Entry 1PMO (X-ray diffraction, 2.30 A resolution); this record covers chains B and C of the 6 polymer chains in the assembly.

== Chain B (and C) ==
Name: Glutamate decarboxylase beta
Source organism: Escherichia coli
Notes: EC 4.1.1.15; fragment: GadB; chain C of this document is another copy of the same molecule, construct and numbering; everything in this record applies to it too
UniProtKB: P69910 (DCEB_ECOLI); residue numbers follow UniProt; this construct covers 1-466
Amino-acid sequence (466 residues; row label = number of the first residue in the row):
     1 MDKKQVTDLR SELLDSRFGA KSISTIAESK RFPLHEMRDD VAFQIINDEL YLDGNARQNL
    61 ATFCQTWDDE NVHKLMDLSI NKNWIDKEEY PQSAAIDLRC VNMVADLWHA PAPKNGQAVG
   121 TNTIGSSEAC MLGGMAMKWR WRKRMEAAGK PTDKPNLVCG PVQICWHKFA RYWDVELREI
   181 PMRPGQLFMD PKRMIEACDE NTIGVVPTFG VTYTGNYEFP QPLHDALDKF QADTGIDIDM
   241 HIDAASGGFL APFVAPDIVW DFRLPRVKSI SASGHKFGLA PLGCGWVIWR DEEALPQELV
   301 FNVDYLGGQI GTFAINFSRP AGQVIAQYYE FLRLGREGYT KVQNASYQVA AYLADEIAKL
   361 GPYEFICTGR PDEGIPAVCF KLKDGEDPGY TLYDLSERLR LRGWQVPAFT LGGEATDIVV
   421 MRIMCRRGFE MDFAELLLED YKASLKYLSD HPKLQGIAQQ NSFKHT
Disordered / not traced: 1-3 (chain C: 1-12)
Swiss-Prot annotation at these positions:
  - binding site (substrate): Thr62, Asn83
  - binding site (pyridoxal 5'-phosphate): Ser126, Ser127, Thr212, His275
  - modified residue: Lys276 (N6-(pyridoxal phosphate)lysine), Lys446 (N6-acetyllysine), Lys453 (N6-acetyllysine), Lys464 (N6-acetyllysine)
  - mutagenesis: Lys276 (K276A: Strongly reduces pyridoxal phosphate binding and increases stability of the polypeptide; K276H: Abolishes pyridoxal phosphate binding)
Ligand contacts: 4'-deoxypyridoxine phosphate (PLR; (5-hydroxy-4,6-dimethylpyridin-3-yl)methyl dihydrogen phosphate): Gly125, Ser126, Ser127, Gln163, Cys165, Thr208, Gly210, Thr212, Asp243, Ala245, Ser273, His275, Lys276, His465, Thr466
From the paper describing this entry:
  - conformationally variable residues (order/disorder transition): Lys3 to Asp15
  - binding site for 4'-deoxypyridoxine phosphate: Gln163

== How chain B and chain C interact ==
Residue-residue contacts - 102 pairs, chain B then chain C:
  Gln5(B) - Asp257(C)
  Val6(B) - Ala255(C)
  Val6(B) - Pro256(C)
  Val6(B) - Asp257(C)  hydrogen bond (backbone-backbone)
  Val6(B) - Ile258(C)  hydrophobic
  Val6(B) - Asp372(C)
  Thr7(B) - Val254(C)
  Thr7(B) - Ala255(C)
  Thr7(B) - Pro371(C)
  Thr7(B) - Asp372(C)
  Asp8(B) - Phe253(C)
  Asp8(B) - Val254(C)  hydrogen bond (backbone-backbone)
  Asp8(B) - Pro256(C)
  Asp8(B) - Thr340(C)
  Asp8(B) - Asn344(C)
  Leu9(B) - Val254(C)  hydrophobic
  Leu9(B) - Asn344(C)
  Leu9(B) - Pro371(C)  hydrophobic
  Arg10(B) - Thr340(C)
  Arg10(B) - Asn344(C)
  Glu12(B) - Gln348(C)  hydrogen bond (backbone-side chain)
  Leu13(B) - Gln348(C)
  Leu13(B) - Met431(C)  hydrophobic
  Leu14(B) - Lys341(C)
  Leu14(B) - Asn344(C)
  Leu14(B) - Ala345(C)
  Leu14(B) - Gln348(C)  hydrogen bond (backbone-side chain)
  Asp15(B) - Ala345(C)
  Asp15(B) - Glu430(C)
  Ser16(B) - Val342(C)
  Ser16(B) - Ala345(C)
  Ser16(B) - Arg427(C)
  Ser16(B) - Gly428(C)  hydrogen bond (side chain-backbone)
  Ser16(B) - Glu430(C)  hydrogen bond
  Arg17(B) - Trp67(C)
  Arg17(B) - Arg427(C)  hydrogen bond (backbone-side chain)
  Arg17(B) - Glu430(C)
  Gly19(B) - Lys341(C)  hydrogen bond (backbone-side chain)
  Ser24(B) - Asp432(C)  hydrogen bond
  Thr25(B) - Asp432(C)  hydrogen bond (backbone-side chain)
  Ile26(B) - Asp432(C)
  Ile26(B) - Glu435(C)
  Gln44(B) - Trp67(C)
  Asp48(B) - Arg57(C)  salt bridge
  Asp48(B) - Trp67(C)  hydrogen bond
  Asp48(B) - Phe433(C)
  Glu49(B) - Phe433(C)
  Tyr51(B) - Asn55(C)
  Tyr51(B) - Arg57(C)
  Tyr51(B) - Asp68(C)
  Leu52(B) - Gln58(C)
  Leu52(B) - Phe433(C)  hydrophobic
  Leu52(B) - Leu436(C)  hydrophobic
  Asn55(B) - Tyr51(C)
  Arg57(B) - Asp48(C)  salt bridge
  Arg57(B) - Tyr51(C)
  Gln58(B) - Leu52(C)
  Trp67(B) - Arg17(C)
  Trp67(B) - Gln44(C)
  Trp67(B) - Asp48(C)  hydrogen bond
  Asp68(B) - Tyr51(C)
  Lys341(B) - Leu14(C)
  Lys341(B) - Gly19(C)  hydrogen bond (side chain-backbone)
  Val342(B) - Ser16(C)
  Asn344(B) - Leu14(C)
  Ala345(B) - Leu14(C)
  Ala345(B) - Asp15(C)
  Ala345(B) - Ser16(C)
  Gln348(B) - Leu13(C)
  Gln348(B) - Leu14(C)  hydrogen bond (side chain-backbone)
  Glu397(B) - Arg398(C)  salt bridge
  Glu397(B) - Leu401(C)
  Arg398(B) - Glu397(C)  salt bridge
  Arg398(B) - Arg398(C)
  Arg400(B) - Leu401(C)
  Leu401(B) - Glu397(C)
  Leu401(B) - Arg400(C)
  Leu401(B) - Leu401(C)  hydrophobic
  Arg427(B) - Ser16(C)
  Gly428(B) - Ser16(C)  hydrogen bond (backbone-side chain)
  Glu430(B) - Asp15(C)
  Glu430(B) - Ser16(C)  hydrogen bond
  Glu430(B) - Arg17(C)
  Asp432(B) - Ser24(C)  hydrogen bond
  Asp432(B) - Thr25(C)  hydrogen bond (side chain-backbone)
  Asp432(B) - Ile26(C)
  Phe433(B) - Asp48(C)
  Phe433(B) - Glu49(C)
  Phe433(B) - Leu52(C)  hydrophobic
  Glu435(B) - Ile26(C)
  Leu436(B) - Leu52(C)  hydrophobic
  Tyr447(B) - Ile457(C)
  His451(B) - Ile457(C)
  His451(B) - Gln459(C)
  Lys453(B) - Lys453(C)
  Lys453(B) - Gln455(C)  hydrogen bond (side chain-backbone)
  Leu454(B) - Leu454(C)  hydrophobic
  Leu454(B) - Ile457(C)  hydrophobic
  Ile457(B) - Tyr447(C)
  Ile457(B) - His451(C)
  Ile457(B) - Lys453(C)
  Ile457(B) - Leu454(C)  hydrophobic
Also at the interface, not in a pair above, chain B (52 interface residues in all): Ile23, Ser346, Arg426, Met431, Ala458
Also at the interface, not in a pair above, chain C (56 interface residues in all): Ile23, Ser346, Arg426, Ala458

== In short ==
52 residues of chain B and 56 residues of chain C are in contact; the contacts include 19 hydrogen bonds and 4
salt bridges. Among the polar pairs are Asp48(B)-Arg57(C), Glu397(B)-Arg398(C) and Glu12(B)-Gln348(C). Ligands
of chain B: 4'-deoxypyridoxine phosphate. From the paper: a binding site for 4'-deoxypyridoxine phosphate at
Gln163(B); conformational variability at Lys3(B).
Both chains are Glutamate decarboxylase beta (Escherichia coli). Entry 1PMO (Crystal structure of Escherichia
coli GadB (neutral pH)) was determined by X-ray diffraction, deposited together with 1PMM.
